PDB entry 8JIU | electron microscopy, 2.76 A resolution | chains B and N of the 6 polymer chains in the assembly

== Chain B ==
Molecule: Guanine nucleotide-binding protein G(I)/G(S)/G(T) subunit beta-1
Source organism: Rattus norvegicus
UniProt: P54311 (GBB1_RAT); residues 2-340 here = UniProt positions 2-340
Sequence (345 residues; each row starts with the number of its first residue; numbers below 1 keep their minus sign (Met-4 is residue -4)):
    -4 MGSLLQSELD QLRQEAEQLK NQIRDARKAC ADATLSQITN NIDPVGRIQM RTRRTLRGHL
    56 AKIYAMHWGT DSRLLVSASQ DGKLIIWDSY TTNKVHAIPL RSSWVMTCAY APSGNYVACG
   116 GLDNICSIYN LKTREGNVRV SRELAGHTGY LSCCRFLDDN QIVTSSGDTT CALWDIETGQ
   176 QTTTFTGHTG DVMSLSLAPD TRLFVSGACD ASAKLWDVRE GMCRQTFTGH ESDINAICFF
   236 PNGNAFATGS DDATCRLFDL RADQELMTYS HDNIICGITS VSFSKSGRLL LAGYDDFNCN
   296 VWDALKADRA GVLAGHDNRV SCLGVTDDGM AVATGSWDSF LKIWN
Not modelled in the structure: -4 to 1
Differences from the reference sequence: initiating methionine (-4); expression tag (-3 to 1)
Swiss-Prot annotation at these positions:
  - modified residue: Ser2 (N-acetylserine), His266 (Phosphohistidine)

== Chain N ==
Molecule: Nanobody 35
Source organism: Escherichia coli
Notes: antibody fragment or engineered binder
Sequence (140 residues; each row starts with the number of its first residue; numbers below 1 keep their minus sign (Met-1 is residue -1)):
    -1 MAQVQLQESG GGLVQPGGSL RLSCAASGFT FSNYKMNWVR QAPGKGLEWV SDISQSGASI
    59 SYTGSVKGRF TISRDNAKNT LYLQMNSLKP EDTAVYYCAR CPAPFTRDCF DVTSTTYAYR
   119 GQGTQVTVSS HHHHHHEPEA
Not modelled in the structure: -1 to 0, 129-138
Disulfide bonds: Cys22-Cys96, Cys99-Cys107

== Chain B / chain N interface ==
Pairs across the interface (14):
  Thr184(B) with Ala116(N)
  Cys204(B) with Tyr117(N), hydrogen bond (backbone-side chain)
  Asp205(B) with Ala116(N); Tyr117(N)
  Thr223(B) with Gln1(N)
  Glu226(B) with Gly26(N); Phe27(N); Thr28(N), hydrogen bond (side chain-backbone); Tyr32(N), hydrogen bond; Arg98(N), hydrogen bond (backbone-side chain)
  Ser227(B) with Pro100(N), hydrogen bond (side chain-backbone); Tyr117(N)
  Asp228(B) with Tyr117(N), hydrogen bond (backbone-side chain)
  Ile270(B) with Phe103(N), hydrophobic
Interface residues without a listed pair, chain B (11 interface residues in all): Ala206, Asp246, Asp247
Interface residues without a listed pair, chain N (12 interface residues in all): Pro102, Thr114

== Overview ==
11 residues of chain B face 12 of chain N across their interface; the contacts include 6 hydrogen bonds. Among
the polar pairs are Cys204(B)-Tyr117(N), Glu226(B)-Thr28(N) and Glu226(B)-Tyr32(N).
Here chain B is Guanine nucleotide-binding protein G(I)/G(S)/G(T) subunit beta-1 (Rattus norvegicus) and chain
N is Nanobody 35 (Escherichia coli). Entry 8JIU (Cryo-EM structure of the GLP-1R/GCGR dual agonist
SAR425899-bound human GCGR-Gs complex) was determined by electron microscopy (same publication as 8JIS, 8JIQ,
8JIP, 8JIR and 8JIT).
